PDB entry 7N3Y | X-ray diffraction, 2.73 A resolution | chains A and F of the 4 polymer chains in the assembly

[Chain A]
Name: DNA-(apurinic or apyrimidinic site) endonuclease 2
Organism: Saccharomyces cerevisiae
Notes: EC 3.1.-.-
UniProtKB: P38207 (APN2_YEAST); residue numbers follow UniProt; this construct covers 1-407
Chain sequence (413 residues; numbered 1 to 413; the number before each row is that of its first residue):
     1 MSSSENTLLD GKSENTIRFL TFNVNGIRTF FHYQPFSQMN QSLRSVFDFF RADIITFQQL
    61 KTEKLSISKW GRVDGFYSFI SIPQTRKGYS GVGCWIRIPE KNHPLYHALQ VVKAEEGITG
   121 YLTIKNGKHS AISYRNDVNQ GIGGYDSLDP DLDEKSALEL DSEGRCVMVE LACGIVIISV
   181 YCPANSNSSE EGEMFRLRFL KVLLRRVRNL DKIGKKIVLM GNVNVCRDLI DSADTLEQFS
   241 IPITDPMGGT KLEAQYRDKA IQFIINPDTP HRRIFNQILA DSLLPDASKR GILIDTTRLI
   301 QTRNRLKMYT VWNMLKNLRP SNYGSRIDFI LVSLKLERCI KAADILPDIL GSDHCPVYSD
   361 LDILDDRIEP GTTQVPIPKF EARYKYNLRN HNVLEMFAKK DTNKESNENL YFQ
Disordered / not traced: 1-10, 365-372, 397-413
Sequence notes: engineered mutation Gln-59 (Glu in P38207), Asn-222 (Asp in P38207); expression tag (408-413)
Swiss-Prot annotation at these positions:
  - active site: Tyr-181
  - binding site (Mg(2+)): Asn-224, Asp-353
  - site: Asn-224 (Transition state stabilizer), Asp-328 (Important for catalytic activity), His-354 (Interaction with DNA substrate)
Small-molecule neighbours: d(-)-tartaric acid (TAR): Arg-196, Asn-224, Val-225, Cys-226, His-271, Arg-272, Ser-325, Ile-327
From the paper describing this entry:
  - binding site for the 13-nt DNA strand (chain F): Tyr-33, Lys-201, Arg-205, Asn-317, Tyr-323
  - contacts within the chain: Tyr-33/Asn-317 (hydrogen bond)
  - binding site for the 13-nt DNA strand: Arg-208, Lys-316, Leu-318
  - binding site for the 13-nt DNA strand: Arg-273
  - mutagenesis - Y33E, R208E: decreased catalytic activity (PCNA-stimulated exonuclease activity)
  - mutagenesis - R205E: unchanged catalytic activity (PCNA-stimulated exonuclease activity)
  - mutagenesis - Y33E: decreased growth
  - mutagenesis - E59Q/D222N: abolished catalytic activity
  - conformationally variable residues (loop rearrangement): Lys-316, Asn-317

[Chain F]
Molecule: 13-nt DNA strand
Sequence (13 nucleotides; row label = number of the first residue in the row):
     1 TCCGAAATXX XXX
Modified / non-standard residues: PST (thymidine-5'-thiophosphate) at position 9, PST (thymidine-5'-thiophosphate) at position 10, SC (2-deoxy-cytidine-5'-thiophosphorate) at position 11, GS (guanosine-5'-thio-monophosphate) at position 12, GS (guanosine-5'-thio-monophosphate) at position 13

[How chain A and chain F interact]
Residue-residue contacts (13):
  His-32(A) / DA5(F)  sugar contact
  His-32(A) / DA6(F)  salt bridge to the phosphate
  Tyr-33(A) / DA5(F)  phosphate contact
  Gln-34(A) / DA5(F)  hydrogen bond to the phosphate
  Asn-313(A) / DT1(F)  base contact
  Leu-315(A) / DT1(F)  base contact
  Asn-317(A) / DC3(F)  base contact
  Asn-317(A) / DG4(F)  hydrogen bond to the base
  Leu-318(A) / DC2(F)  base contact
  Leu-318(A) / DC3(F)  sugar contact
  Pro-320(A) / DT1(F)  sugar contact
  Tyr-323(A) / DT1(F)  hydrogen bond to the base
  Leu-350(A) / DG4(F)  sugar contact

[In short]
10 residues of chain A and 6 residues of chain F are in contact, with 3 hydrogen bonds and 1 salt bridge.
Among the polar pairs are Asn-317(A)/DG4(F), Tyr-323(A)/DT1(F) and Gln-34(A)/DA5(F). The paper reports a
binding site for the 13-nt DNA strand (chain F) at Tyr-33(A), Lys-201(A) and Arg-205(A) among others; Y33E and
R208E of chain A reduce catalytic activity (PCNA-stimulated exonuclease activity); 4 substitutions were tested
in all.
Here chain A is DNA-(apurinic or apyrimidinic site) endonuclease 2 (Saccharomyces cerevisiae) and chain F is a
13-nt DNA strand. Entry 7N3Y (Crystal Structure of Saccharomyces cerevisiae Apn2 Catalytic Domain E59Q/D222N
Mutant in Complex with DNA) was determined by X-ray diffraction together with 7N3Z from the same study.
